Entry 4G0V (X-ray diffraction, 2.55 A resolution); this record covers chains A and F of the 6 polymer chains in the assembly.

Chain A:
Protein: DNA topoisomerase 2-beta
From: Homo sapiens
Notes: EC 5.99.1.3; fragment: htop2beta cleavage core
UniProt: Q02880 (TOP2B_HUMAN); residues 445-1201 here correspond to UniProt positions 450-1206 (UniProt number = residue number + 5)
Sequence (803 residues; each row starts with the number of its first residue):
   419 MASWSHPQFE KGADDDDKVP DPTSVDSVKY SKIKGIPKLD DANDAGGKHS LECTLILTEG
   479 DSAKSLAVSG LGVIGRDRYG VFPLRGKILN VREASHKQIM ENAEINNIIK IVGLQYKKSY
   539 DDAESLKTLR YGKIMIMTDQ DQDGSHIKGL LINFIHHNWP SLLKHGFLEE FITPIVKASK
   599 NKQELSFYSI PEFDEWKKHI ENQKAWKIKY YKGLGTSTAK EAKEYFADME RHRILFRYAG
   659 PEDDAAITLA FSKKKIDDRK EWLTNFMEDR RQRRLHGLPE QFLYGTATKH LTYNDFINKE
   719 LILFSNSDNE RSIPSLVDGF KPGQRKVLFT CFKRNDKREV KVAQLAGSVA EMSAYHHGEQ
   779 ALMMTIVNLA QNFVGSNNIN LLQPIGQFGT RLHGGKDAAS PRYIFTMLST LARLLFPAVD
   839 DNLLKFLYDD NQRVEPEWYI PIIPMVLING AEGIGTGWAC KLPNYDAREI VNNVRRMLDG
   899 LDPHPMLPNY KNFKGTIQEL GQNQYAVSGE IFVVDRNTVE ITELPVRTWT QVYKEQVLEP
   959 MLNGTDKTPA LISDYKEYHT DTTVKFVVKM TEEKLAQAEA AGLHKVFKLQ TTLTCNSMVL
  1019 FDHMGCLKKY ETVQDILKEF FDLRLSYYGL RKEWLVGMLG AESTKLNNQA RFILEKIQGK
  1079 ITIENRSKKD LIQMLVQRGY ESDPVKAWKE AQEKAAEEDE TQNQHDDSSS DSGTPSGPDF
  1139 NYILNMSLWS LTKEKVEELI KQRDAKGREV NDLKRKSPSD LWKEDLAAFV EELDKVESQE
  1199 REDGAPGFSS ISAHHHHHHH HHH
Not modelled in the structure: 419-451, 592-645, 697-706, 1112-1134, 1202-1221
Sequence notes: expression tag (419-444, 1202-1221)
Bound ions: Mg2+: Asp557, Asp559
Ligand contacts: mitoxantrone (MIX; 1,4-dihydroxy-5,8-bis({2-[(2-hydroxyethyl)amino]ethyl}amino)-9,10-anthracenedione): Arg503, Gly504, Lys505, Ile506, Leu507, Asn520, Glu522, Gln778, Met782
Curated features (UniProtKB/Swiss-Prot):
  - region: Lys1006 to Ser1015 (Interaction with DNA)
  - motif: Glu1029 to Phe1039 (Nuclear export signal)
  - active site: Tyr821 (O-(5'-phospho-DNA)-tyrosine intermediate)
  - binding site (Mg(2+)): Glu477, Asp557, Asp559
  - site: Lys505 (Interaction with DNA), Asn508 (Interaction with DNA), Arg677 (Interaction with DNA), Lys678 (Interaction with DNA), Lys739 (Interaction with DNA), Tyr773 (Interaction with DNA), Arg820 (Transition state stabilizer), Ile872 (Important for DNA bending), Trp947 (Interaction with DNA)
  - cross-link (Glycyl lysine isopeptide (Lys-Gly)): Lys595 (interchain with G-Cter in SUMO2), Lys600 (interchain with G-Cter in SUMO2), Lys630 (interchain with G-Cter in SUMO2), Lys638 (interchain with G-Cter in SUMO2), Lys641 (interchain with G-Cter in SUMO2), Lys671 (interchain with G-Cter in SUMO2), Lys707 (interchain with G-Cter in SUMO2), Lys1087 (interchain with G-Cter in SUMO2)
What the authors report for this chain:
  - binding site for mitoxantrone: Arg503, Gly504, Asn520, Glu522, Gln778
  - binding site for the 12-nt DNA strand: Tyr821
  - specificity-determining residues: Gln778, Ala816 (by similarity / conservation)
  - binding site for the 12-nt DNA strand (chain F): Tyr821
  - conformationally variable residues (side-chain flip): Arg503

Chain F:
Molecule: 12-nt DNA strand
Sequence (12 nucleotides; numbered 9 to 20; the number before each row is that of its first residue):
     9 TGCAGCTCGG CT
Ligand contacts: mitoxantrone (MIX; 1,4-dihydroxy-5,8-bis({2-[(2-hydroxyethyl)amino]ethyl}amino)-9,10-anthracenedione): DA12, DG13, DC14

Chain A / chain F interface:
Contacting residue pairs (37):
  Arg503(A) - DA12(F)  base contact
  Gly504(A) - DG13(F)  base contact
  Lys505(A) - DG13(F)  base contact
  Lys505(A) - DC14(F)  base contact
  Ile506(A) - DT15(F)  sugar contact
  Leu507(A) - DC14(F)  phosphate contact
  Leu507(A) - DT15(F)  phosphate contact
  Asn508(A) - DT15(F)  hydrogen bond to the phosphate
  Asn508(A) - DC16(F)  hydrogen bond to the phosphate
  Gln516(A) - DC14(F)  phosphate contact
  Asn520(A) - DC14(F)  hydrogen bond to the phosphate
  His564(A) - DT15(F)  hydrogen bond to the phosphate
  His564(A) - DC16(F)  salt bridge to the phosphate
  Phe669(A) - DC16(F)  phosphate contact
  Ile674(A) - DG17(F)  sugar contact
  Ile674(A) - DG18(F)  phosphate contact
  Arg677(A) - DG17(F)  salt bridge to the phosphate
  Lys678(A) - DG18(F)  salt bridge to the phosphate
  Ser818(A) - DG10(F)  hydrogen bond to the phosphate
  Arg820(A) - DT9(F)  phosphate contact
  Tyr821(A) - DT9(F)  covalent bond
  Ile872(A) - DC16(F)  base contact
  Ile872(A) - DG17(F)  base contact
  Gly873(A) - DC16(F)  sugar contact
  Gly873(A) - DG17(F)  sugar contact
  Thr874(A) - DC16(F)  phosphate contact
  Thr874(A) - DG17(F)  phosphate contact
  Gly875(A) - DG17(F)  hydrogen bond to the phosphate
  Gly875(A) - DG18(F)  phosphate contact
  Trp876(A) - DG17(F)  sugar contact
  Ala877(A) - DG17(F)  sugar contact
  Thr1010(A) - DT20(F)  hydrogen bond to the phosphate
  Thr1012(A) - DC19(F)  sugar contact
  Thr1012(A) - DT20(F)  hydrogen bond to the phosphate
  Asn1014(A) - DC19(F)  hydrogen bond to the phosphate
  Ser1015(A) - DG18(F)  sugar contact
  Ser1015(A) - DC19(F)  phosphate contact
Other interface residues (no listed pair), chain A (31 interface residues in all): Leu568, Asp726, Lys879, Gln922, Cys1013

Overview:
31 residues of chain A and 11 residues of chain F are in contact; the contacts include 1 covalent bond, 9
hydrogen bonds and 3 salt bridges. Polar contacts include Asn508(A)-DT15(F), Asn508(A)-DC16(F) and
Asn520(A)-DC14(F). From the paper: a binding site for mitoxantrone at Arg503(A), Gly504(A) and Asn520(A) among
others; a binding site for the 12-nt DNA strand at Tyr821(A).
Here chain A is DNA topoisomerase 2-beta (Homo sapiens) and chain F is a 12-nt DNA strand. Entry 4G0V (Human
topoisomerase iibeta in complex with DNA and mitoxantrone) was determined by X-ray diffraction, deposited
together with 4J3N, 4G0U and 4G0W.
